6GEJ - chains A and J of the 20 polymer chains in the assembly; structure by electron microscopy, 3.60 A resolution.

# Chain A
Name: Histone H3
Organism: Saccharomyces cerevisiae (strain ATCC 204508 / S288c)
UniProtKB: P61830 (H3_YEAST); residues 0-135 here correspond to UniProt positions 1-136 (UniProt number = residue number + 1)
Amino-acid sequence (136 residues; each row starts with the number of its first residue; numbering starts at 0):
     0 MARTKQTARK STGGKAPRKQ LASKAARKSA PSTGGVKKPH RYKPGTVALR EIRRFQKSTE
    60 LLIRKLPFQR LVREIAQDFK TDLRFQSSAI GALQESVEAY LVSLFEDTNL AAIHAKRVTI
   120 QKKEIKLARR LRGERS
Unresolved in the structure: 0-36, 134-135
Sequence notes: conflict Glu123 (Asp124 in P61830)
Curated features (UniProtKB/Swiss-Prot):
  - modified residue: Lys4 (N6,N6,N6-trimethyllysine), Lys9 (N6-acetyllysine), Ser10 (Phosphoserine), Lys14 (N6,N6-dimethyllysine), Lys18 (N6-acetyllysine), Lys23 (N6-acetyllysine), Lys27 (N6,N6,N6-trimethyllysine), Lys36 (N6,N6,N6-trimethyllysine), Lys37 (N6-acetyllysine), Lys56 (N6-acetyllysine), Lys64 (N6-acetyllysine), Lys79 (N6,N6,N6-trimethyllysine)

# Chain J
Molecule: 154-nt DNA strand
Organism: synthetic construct
Sequence (154 nucleotides; each row starts with the number of its first residue; numbers below 1 keep their minus sign (DT-76 is residue -76)):
   -76 TGCACAGGAT GTATATATCT GACACGTGCC TGGAGACTAG GGAGTAATCC CCTTGGCGGT
   -16 TAAAACGCGG GGGACAGCGC GTACGTGCGT TTAAGCGGTG CTAGAGCTGT CTACGACCAA
    44 TTGAGCGGCC TCGGCACCGG GATTCTCCAG GGCG

# Interface between chain A and chain J
Pairs across the interface (20; chain A residue first):
  Arg40(A) - DG8(J)  base contact
  Arg40(A) - DT9(J)  hydrogen bond to the base
  Arg40(A) - DG10(J)  hydrogen bond to the sugar
  Tyr41(A) - DT9(J)  sugar contact
  Tyr41(A) - DG10(J)  hydrogen bond to the phosphate
  Lys42(A) - DT9(J)  sugar contact
  Pro43(A) - DG8(J)  phosphate contact
  Pro43(A) - DT9(J)  sugar contact
  Gly44(A) - DG8(J)  hydrogen bond to the phosphate
  Gly44(A) - DT9(J)  hydrogen bond to the phosphate
  Thr45(A) - DT9(J)  hydrogen bond to the phosphate
  Val46(A) - DT9(J)  hydrogen bond to the phosphate
  Val46(A) - DG10(J)  phosphate contact
  Ala47(A) - DT9(J)  phosphate contact
  Arg63(A) - DA17(J)  hydrogen bond to the phosphate
  Arg63(A) - DG18(J)  salt bridge to the phosphate
  Lys64(A) - DG18(J)  hydrogen bond to the phosphate
  Leu65(A) - DA17(J)  phosphate contact
  Leu65(A) - DG18(J)  phosphate contact
  Arg69(A) - DA17(J)  salt bridge to the phosphate
Also at the interface, not in a pair above, chain A (14 interface residues in all): His39, Pro66

# Summary
The interface between chain A and chain J involves 14 residues on one side and 5 on the other, with 9 hydrogen
bonds and 2 salt bridges. Polar contacts include Arg40(A)-DT9(J), Arg40(A)-DG10(J) and Tyr41(A)-DG10(J).
Chain A is Histone H3 (Saccharomyces cerevisiae (strain ATCC 204508 / S288c)) and chain J is a 154-nt DNA
strand (synthetic construct); the structure, Chromatin remodeller-nucleosome complex at 3.6 A resolution, was
determined by electron microscopy together with 6GEN from the same study.
